8RGW - chains A and B; structure by X-ray diffraction, 1.88 A resolution.

== Chain A (and B) ==
Protein: Deferrochelatase
From: Streptomyces lividans
Notes: chain B of this document is another copy of the same molecule, construct and numbering; everything in this record applies to it too
UniProtKB: A0A7U9DT46 (A0A7U9DT46_STRLI); residue numbers follow UniProt; this construct covers 48-420
Sequence (373 residues; row label = number of the first residue in the row):
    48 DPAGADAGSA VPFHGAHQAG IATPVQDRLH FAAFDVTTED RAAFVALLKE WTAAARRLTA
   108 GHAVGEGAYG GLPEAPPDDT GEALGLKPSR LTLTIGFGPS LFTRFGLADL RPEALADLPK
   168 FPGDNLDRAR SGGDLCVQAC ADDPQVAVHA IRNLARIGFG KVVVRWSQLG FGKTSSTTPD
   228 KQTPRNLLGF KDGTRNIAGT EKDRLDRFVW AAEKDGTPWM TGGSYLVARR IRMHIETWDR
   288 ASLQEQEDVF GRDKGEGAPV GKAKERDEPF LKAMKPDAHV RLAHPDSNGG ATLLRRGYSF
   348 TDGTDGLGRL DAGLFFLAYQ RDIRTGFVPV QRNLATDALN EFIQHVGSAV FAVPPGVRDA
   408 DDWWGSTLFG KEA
Disordered / not traced: 48-54, 418-420 (chain B: 48-54, 227-228, 418-420)
Differences from the reference sequence: conflict Phe389 (Tyr in A0A7U9DT46)
Bound ions: heme Fe near His326 (its only coordinating residue here)
Residues lining bound ligands: heme (HEM): Asn233, Leu235, Phe237, Lys238, Asp239, Gly240, Thr241, Arg242, Ile278, Met280, Phe297, Arg299, Pro316, His326, Val327, Ala330, His331, Pro332, Leu340, Arg342, Leu361, Phe363, Phe374, Val377, Gln378, Leu381, Leu386, Ile390, His392

== Chain A / chain B interface ==
Residue-residue contacts (90):
  Gly55(A) - Thr224(B)
  Arg75(A) - Pro191(B)
  Tyr116(A) - Gly302(B)
  Gly117(A) - Leu290(B)
  Pro120(A) - Ser289(B)
  Pro120(A) - Leu290(B)
  Pro120(A) - Gln291(B)  hydrogen bond (backbone-backbone)
  Glu121(A) - Ser289(B)
  Ala122(A) - Ser289(B)
  Ala122(A) - Leu290(B)  hydrogen bond (backbone-backbone)
  Pro123(A) - Asp286(B)
  Pro123(A) - Arg287(B)
  Pro123(A) - Ala288(B)
  Pro123(A) - Ser289(B)
  Pro124(A) - Ala288(B)
  Pro124(A) - Leu290(B)
  Thr127(A) - Leu235(B)
  Thr127(A) - Gly236(B)
  Thr127(A) - Asp286(B)
  Thr127(A) - Lys301(B)  hydrogen bond (backbone-side chain)
  Gly128(A) - Arg232(B)
  Gly128(A) - Gly236(B)
  Glu129(A) - Asn233(B)
  Glu129(A) - Gly236(B)
  Leu131(A) - Arg232(B)
  Gly132(A) - Gln229(B)
  Leu133(A) - Thr225(B)
  Lys134(A) - Thr224(B)
  Asp190(A) - Thr221(B)  hydrogen bond
  Pro191(A) - Arg75(B)
  Pro191(A) - Phe218(B)  hydrophobic
  Pro191(A) - Thr221(B)
  Gln192(A) - Phe218(B)
  Gln192(A) - Gly219(B)
  Gln192(A) - Arg232(B)  hydrogen bond (side chain-backbone)
  Val195(A) - Thr348(B)
  Arg199(A) - Leu234(B)  hydrogen bond (side chain-backbone)
  Arg199(A) - Ile282(B)
  Arg199(A) - Trp285(B)
  Arg199(A) - Asp286(B)  salt bridge
  Arg203(A) - Asp286(B)  hydrogen bond (side chain-backbone)
  Val211(A) - Thr351(B)
  Val211(A) - Gly355(B)
  Trp213(A) - Thr351(B)
  Ser214(A) - Gly350(B)
  Ser214(A) - Thr351(B)  hydrogen bond
  Leu216(A) - Thr348(B)
  Leu216(A) - Gly350(B)
  Phe218(A) - Pro191(B)
  Phe218(A) - Gln192(B)
  Gln229(A) - Gly132(B)  hydrogen bond (side chain-backbone)
  Arg232(A) - Gly128(B)
  Arg232(A) - Leu131(B)  hydrogen bond (side chain-backbone)
  Arg232(A) - Gln192(B)  hydrogen bond (backbone-side chain)
  Asn233(A) - Glu129(B)
  Leu234(A) - Arg199(B)  hydrogen bond (backbone-side chain)
  Leu235(A) - Thr127(B)
  Gly236(A) - Thr127(B)
  Gly236(A) - Gly128(B)
  Gly236(A) - Glu129(B)
  Ile282(A) - Arg199(B)
  Glu283(A) - Phe206(B)
  Asp286(A) - Pro123(B)
  Asp286(A) - Thr127(B)
  Asp286(A) - Arg199(B)  salt bridge
  Asp286(A) - Arg203(B)  hydrogen bond (backbone-side chain)
  Arg287(A) - Pro123(B)
  Ala288(A) - Pro123(B)
  Ala288(A) - Pro124(B)
  Ser289(A) - Pro120(B)  hydrogen bond (side chain-backbone)
  Ser289(A) - Glu121(B)
  Ser289(A) - Ala122(B)
  Ser289(A) - Pro123(B)
  Leu290(A) - Pro120(B)
  Leu290(A) - Ala122(B)  hydrogen bond (backbone-backbone)
  Gln291(A) - Pro120(B)  hydrogen bond (backbone-backbone)
  Lys301(A) - Thr127(B)  hydrogen bond (side chain-backbone)
  Gly302(A) - Tyr116(B)
  Thr348(A) - Leu216(B)
  Gly350(A) - Ser214(B)  hydrogen bond (backbone-side chain)
  Thr351(A) - Val211(B)
  Thr351(A) - Arg212(B)
  Thr351(A) - Trp213(B)
  Thr351(A) - Ser214(B)
  Gly355(A) - Val210(B)
  Gly355(A) - Val211(B)  hydrogen bond (backbone-backbone)
  Leu357(A) - Ile198(B)  hydrophobic
  Leu357(A) - Arg199(B)
  Leu357(A) - Val211(B)  hydrophobic
  Leu357(A) - Ser214(B)
Also at the interface, not in a pair above, chain A (56 interface residues in all): His77, Ala115, Ser136, Asp189, Trp285, Gln293, Asp349, Arg356
Also at the interface, not in a pair above, chain B (60 interface residues in all): His77, Ala115, Gly117, Gly118, Leu133, Arg177, Asp189, Val195, Gln293, Asp349, Leu357

== In short ==
The interface between chain A and chain B involves 56 residues on one side and 60 on the other, with 19
hydrogen bonds and 2 salt bridges. Polar contacts include Arg199(A)-Asp286(B), Thr127(A)-Lys301(B) and
Asp190(A)-Thr221(B). Chain A binds heme.
Chain A and chain B are both Deferrochelatase (Streptomyces lividans); the structure, Serial synchrotron in
plate room temperature structure of Dye Type Peroxidase Aa, 12 drops merged, was determined by X-ray
diffraction together with 8RGE, 8RGS and 8RGY from the same study.
